Entry 4DEP (X-ray diffraction, 3.10 A resolution); this record covers chains A and B of the 3 polymer chains in the assembly.

# Chain A
Protein: Interleukin-1 beta
From: Homo sapiens
UniProt: P01584 (IL1B_HUMAN); residues 1-153 here correspond to UniProt positions 117-269 (UniProt number = residue number + 116)
Amino-acid sequence (158 residues; row label = number of the first residue in the row; numbers below 1 keep their minus sign (Gly-4 is residue -4)):
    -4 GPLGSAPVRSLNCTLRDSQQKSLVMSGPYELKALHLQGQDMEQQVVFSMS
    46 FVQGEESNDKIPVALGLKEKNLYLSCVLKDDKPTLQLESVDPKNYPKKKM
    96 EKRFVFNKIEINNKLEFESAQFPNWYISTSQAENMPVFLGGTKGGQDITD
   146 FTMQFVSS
Unresolved in the structure: -4 to 0, 152-153
Differences from the reference sequence: expression tag (-4 to 0)
UniProt features mapped onto this chain:
  - motif: Phe112 to Ser125 (Involved in interaction with TMED10 C-terminus)
  - site: Arg4 (Involved in receptor binding), Lys55 (Important for interaction with integrin), Lys63 (Important for interaction with integrin), Lys65 (Important for interaction with integrin), Lys74 (Important for interaction with integrin), Lys88 (Important for interaction with integrin)

# Chain B
Protein: Interleukin-1 receptor type 1
From: Homo sapiens
UniProt: P14778 (IL1R1_HUMAN); residues 1-319 here correspond to UniProt positions 18-336 (UniProt number = residue number + 17)
Amino-acid sequence (321 residues; each row starts with the number of its first residue; numbers below 1 keep their minus sign (Glu-1 is residue -1)):
    -1 EPLEADKCKEREEKIILVSSANEIDVRPCPLNPNEHKGTITWYKDDSKTP
    49 VSTEQASRIHQHKEKLWFVPAKVEDSGHYYCVVRNSSYCLRIKISAKFVE
    99 NEPNLCYNAQAIFKQKLPVAGDGGLVCPYMEFFKNENNELPKLQWYKDCK
   149 PLLLDNIHFSGVKDRLIVMNVAEKHRGNYTCHASYTYLGKQYPITRVIEF
   199 ITLEENKPTRPVIVSPANETMEVDLGSQIQLICNVTGQLSDIAYWKWNGS
   249 VIDEDDPVLGEDYYSVENPANKRRSTLITVLNISEIESRFYKHPFTCFAK
   299 NTHGIDAAYIQLIYPVTNFQK
Unresolved in the structure: -1 to 6, 34-35, 44-47, 224-225, 311-319
Differences from the reference sequence: expression tag (-1 to 0)
UniProt features mapped onto this chain:
  - glycosylation (N-linked (GlcNAc...) asparagine): Asn83, Asn176, Asn216, Asn232, Asn246, Asn280
Disulfide bonds: Cys27-Cys79, Cys104-Cys147, Cys125-Cys179, Cys231-Cys295
Covalently attached groups: N-acetylglucosamine (NAG) linked to Asn176, Asn216, Asn232
Reported in the primary citation:
  - post-translational modification sites: Asn216

# How chain A and chain B interact
Contacting residue pairs (74):
  Ala1(A) with Glu259(B); Asp260(B), hydrogen bond (backbone-side chain); Tyr261(B), hydrogen bond (backbone-backbone)
  Pro2(A) with Glu259(B); Asp260(B); Tyr261(B)
  Arg4(A) with Leu237(B), hydrogen bond (side chain-backbone); Asp239(B); Tyr261(B); Ser263(B); Leu275(B)
  Leu6(A) with Leu237(B)
  Arg11(A) with Lys112(B), hydrogen bond (side chain-backbone)
  Gln14(A) with Val124(B); Arg163(B)
  Gln15(A) with Gln113(B); Lys114(B), hydrogen bond (side chain-backbone); Leu115(B); Gly122(B)
  Glu25(A) with Asn30(B)
  Leu29(A) with Tyr127(B)
  His30(A) with Phe111(B); Val124(B); Pro126(B); Tyr127(B), hydrogen bond (backbone-side chain)
  Leu31(A) with Phe111(B); Lys112(B)
  Gln32(A) with Val16(B), hydrogen bond (side chain-backbone); Gln108(B); Ala109(B), hydrogen bond (side chain-backbone); Ile110(B); Phe111(B)
  Gly33(A) with Ile110(B), hydrogen bond (backbone-backbone); Lys112(B)
  Gln34(A) with Val16(B); Gln108(B)
  Met36(A) with Lys112(B)
  Phe46(A) with Leu237(B); Ser238(B); Ile240(B), hydrophobic
  Gln48(A) with Val249(B); Ile250(B), hydrogen bond (side chain-backbone)
  Glu51(A) with Tyr242(B), hydrogen bond
  Ser52(A) with Lys298(B), hydrogen bond (backbone-side chain)
  Asn53(A) with Lys298(B)
  Asp54(A) with Asn299(B); Thr300(B)
  Lys55(A) with Lys298(B)
  Ile56(A) with Ser238(B); Ile240(B), hydrophobic; Lys298(B)
  Lys93(A) with Ile250(B), hydrogen bond (side chain-backbone); Glu259(B), salt bridge
  Lys103(A) with Ser238(B), hydrogen bond (side chain-backbone)
  Ile104(A) with Thr300(B)
  Glu105(A) with Gln236(B); Ser238(B), hydrogen bond; Thr300(B), hydrogen bond (backbone-side chain)
  Ile106(A) with Thr300(B); His301(B)
  Asn107(A) with Asn204(B), hydrogen bond (backbone-side chain); Lys205(B); Pro206(B); His301(B), hydrogen bond (backbone-side chain)
  Asn108(A) with Asn204(B), hydrogen bond; Lys205(B); Gln236(B)
  Lys109(A) with Asn204(B)
  Ala127(A) with Glu129(B)
  Glu128(A) with Pro126(B); Tyr127(B), hydrogen bond (side chain-backbone); Glu129(B), hydrogen bond (backbone-side chain)
  Met148(A) with Ser238(B)
  Phe150(A) with Leu237(B), hydrophobic
Also at the interface, not in a pair above, chain A (39 interface residues in all): Val3, Asp35, Gln38, Pro131
Also at the interface, not in a pair above, chain B (42 interface residues in all): Ile13, Ile14, Pro31, Asp251, Glu252, Tyr262

# Summary
39 residues of chain A face 42 of chain B across their interface, with 21 hydrogen bonds and 1 salt bridge.
Polar contacts include Lys93(A)-Glu259(B), Ala1(A)-Asp260(B) and Arg4(A)-Leu237(B). Covalently linked
N-acetylglucosamine: at Asn176(B), Asn216(B) and Asn232(B). From the paper: a modification site at Asn216(B).
Chain A is Interleukin-1 beta and chain B is Interleukin-1 receptor type 1, both from Homo sapiens; the
structure, Structure of the IL-1b signaling complex, was determined by X-ray diffraction.
